Entry 5ZUJ (X-ray diffraction, 2.60 A resolution); this record covers chains A and I.

== Chain A ==
Name: TNF receptor-associated factor 6
Organism: Homo sapiens
Notes: EC 2.3.2.27
UniProtKB: Q9Y4K3 (TRAF6_HUMAN); residue numbers follow UniProt; this construct covers 350-501
Sequence (161 residues; each row starts with the number of its first residue):
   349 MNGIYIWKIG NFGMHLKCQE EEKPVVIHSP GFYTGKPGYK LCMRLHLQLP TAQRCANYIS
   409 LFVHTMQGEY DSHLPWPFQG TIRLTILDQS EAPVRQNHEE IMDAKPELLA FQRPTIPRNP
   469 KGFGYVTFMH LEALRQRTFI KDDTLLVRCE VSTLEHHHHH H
Unresolved in the structure: 349, 503-509
Differences from the reference sequence: expression tag (349, 502-509)
UniProt features mapped onto this chain:
  - cross-link: Lys453 (Glycyl lysine isopeptide (Lys-Gly) (interchain with G-Cter in SUMO))
  - mutagenesis: Lys453 (K453R: Loss of SUMO1-modification and c-myb-mediated transcriptional repressive activation)

== Chain I ==
Name: peptide 170-184 from TRAF-interacting protein with FHA domain-containing protein A
UniProtKB: Q96CG3 (TIFA_HUMAN); residues 170-184 here = UniProt positions 170-184
Sequence (15 residues; row label = number of the first residue in the row):
   170 SSQSQSPTED DENES
Unresolved in the structure: 170-172
Differences from the reference sequence: engineered mutation Gln174 (Ser in Q96CG3), Asp179 (Met in Q96CG3)
UniProt features mapped onto this chain:
  - mutagenesis: Glu178 (E178A: Loss of binding to TRAF6 and activation of NF-kappa-B and JNK pathways)

== How chain A and chain I interact ==
Pairs across the interface - 30 pairs, chain A then chain I:
  His376(A) - Glu181(I)  salt bridge
  Arg392(A) - Asp179(I)  salt bridge
  Arg392(A) - Glu181(I)  salt bridge
  Phe410(A) - Asp179(I)
  His412(A) - Glu181(I)
  Glu448(A) - Gln174(I)  hydrogen bond
  Met450(A) - Pro176(I)  hydrophobic
  Leu456(A) - Glu178(I)
  Leu457(A) - Glu178(I)  hydrogen bond (backbone-side chain)
  Ala458(A) - Glu178(I)  hydrogen bond (backbone-side chain)
  Arg466(A) - Glu181(I)  salt bridge
  Pro468(A) - Asp179(I)
  Pro468(A) - Asp180(I)
  Pro468(A) - Glu181(I)  hydrogen bond (backbone-backbone)
  Pro468(A) - Asn182(I)
  Lys469(A) - Glu178(I)
  Lys469(A) - Asp179(I)
  Lys469(A) - Asp180(I)  salt bridge
  Gly470(A) - Thr177(I)
  Gly470(A) - Glu178(I)
  Gly470(A) - Asp179(I)  hydrogen bond (backbone-backbone)
  Phe471(A) - Pro176(I)  hydrophobic
  Phe471(A) - Thr177(I)
  Phe471(A) - Glu178(I)
  Gly472(A) - Pro176(I)
  Gly472(A) - Thr177(I)  hydrogen bond (backbone-backbone)
  Tyr473(A) - Gln174(I)
  Tyr473(A) - Ser175(I)
  Tyr473(A) - Pro176(I)
  Thr475(A) - Gln174(I)  hydrogen bond
Also at the interface, not in a pair above, chain A (19 interface residues in all): Asn467, Val474

== Summary ==
19 residues of chain A and 9 residues of chain I are in contact; the contacts include 7 hydrogen bonds and 5
salt bridges. Polar contacts include His376(A)-Glu181(I), Arg392(A)-Asp179(I) and Arg392(A)-Glu181(I). UniProt
lists one mutagenesis site on chain A; one mutagenesis site on chain I.
Chain A is TNF receptor-associated factor 6 (Homo sapiens) and chain I is peptide 170-184 from
TRAF-interacting protein with FHA domain-containing protein A; the structure, Binding and Enhanced Binding
between Key Immunity Proteins TRAF6 and TIFA, was determined by X-ray diffraction (same publication as 6A33).
